PDB entry 1AR6 | X-ray diffraction, 2.90 A resolution | chains 3 and 4 of the 5 polymer chains in the assembly

Chain 3:
Name: P1/mahoney poliovirus
Source organism: Human poliovirus 1
Notes: fragment: virus protomer; engineered mutation(s): CHAIN 1, P95S, V160I
UniProt: P03300 (POLH_POL1M); residues 1-238 here correspond to UniProt positions 341-578 (UniProt number = residue number + 340)
Chain sequence (238 residues; row label = number of the first residue in the row):
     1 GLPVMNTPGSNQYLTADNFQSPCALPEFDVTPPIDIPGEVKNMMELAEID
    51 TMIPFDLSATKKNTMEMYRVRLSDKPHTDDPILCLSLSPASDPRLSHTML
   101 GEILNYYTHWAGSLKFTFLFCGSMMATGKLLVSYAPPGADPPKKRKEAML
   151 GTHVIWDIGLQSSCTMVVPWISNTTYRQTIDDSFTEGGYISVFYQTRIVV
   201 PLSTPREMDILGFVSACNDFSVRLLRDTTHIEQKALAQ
Unresolved in the structure: 236-238
Sequence notes: conflict Ser123 (Phe463 in P03300)

Chain 4:
Name: P1/mahoney poliovirus
Source organism: Human poliovirus 1
Notes: fragment: virus protomer; engineered mutation(s): CHAIN 1, P95S, V160I
UniProt: P03299 (POLG_POL1M); residues 2-69 here correspond to UniProt positions 1-68 (UniProt number = residue number - 1)
Chain sequence (68 residues; row label = number of the first residue in the row):
     2 GAQVSSQKVGAHENSNRAYGGSTINYTTINYYRDSASNAASKQDFSQDPS
    52 KFTEPIKDVLIKTAPMLN
Unresolved in the structure: 15-22

Interface between chain 3 and chain 4:
Residue-residue contacts (35):
  Asn18(3) - Ala40(4)
  Asn18(3) - Ala41(4)  hydrogen bond (side chain-backbone)
  Asn18(3) - Lys43(4)
  Phe19(3) - Ala40(4)
  Gln20(3) - Ile30(4)  hydrogen bond (side chain-backbone)
  Gln20(3) - Asn31(4)
  Gln20(3) - Tyr32(4)  hydrogen bond (side chain-backbone)
  Gln20(3) - Tyr33(4)
  Gln20(3) - Ser38(4)
  Gln20(3) - Ala40(4)
  Ser21(3) - Tyr33(4)
  Ser21(3) - Ser38(4)  hydrogen bond (backbone-side chain)
  Pro22(3) - Tyr33(4)
  Pro22(3) - Ser38(4)
  Cys23(3) - Asp35(4)
  Cys23(3) - Ser38(4)  hydrogen bond (backbone-side chain)
  Pro26(3) - Asp35(4)
  Glu27(3) - Arg34(4)  salt bridge
  Glu27(3) - Asp35(4)  hydrogen bond (backbone-side chain)
  Gly38(3) - Phe53(4)
  Glu39(3) - Gln48(4)  hydrogen bond (backbone-side chain)
  Glu39(3) - Lys52(4)  hydrogen bond (backbone-side chain)
  Glu39(3) - Phe53(4)
  Val40(3) - Gln48(4)
  Val40(3) - Phe53(4)  hydrophobic
  Lys41(3) - Phe46(4)
  Lys41(3) - Gln48(4)
  Glu45(3) - Gln48(4)  hydrogen bond
  Glu45(3) - Phe53(4)
  Glu48(3) - Pro50(4)
  Glu48(3) - Thr54(4)
  Ile49(3) - Phe53(4)  hydrophobic
  Gln161(3) - Pro66(4)
  Gln161(3) - Met67(4)  hydrogen bond (side chain-backbone)
  Gln161(3) - Leu68(4)  hydrogen bond (side chain-backbone)
Also at the interface, not in a pair above, chain 3 (18 interface residues in all): Leu25, Leu160
Also at the interface, not in a pair above, chain 4 (22 interface residues in all): Ala37, Asn39, Asp49

In short:
18 residues of chain 3 and 22 residues of chain 4 are in contact; the contacts include 11 hydrogen bonds and 1
salt bridge. Among the polar pairs are Glu27(3)-Arg34(4), Asn18(3)-Ala41(4) and Gln20(3)-Ile30(4).
Here chain 3 is P1/mahoney poliovirus and chain 4 is P1/mahoney poliovirus, both from Human poliovirus 1.
Entry 1AR6 (P1/mahoney poliovirus, double mutant V1160I +P1095S) was determined by X-ray diffraction (same
publication as 1AR7, 1AR8, 1AR9, 1ASJ and 1AL2).
